7ET3 - chains h and I of the 23 polymer chains in the assembly; structure by electron microscopy, 4.20 A resolution (low resolution: residue-level contacts below are approximate; hydrogen-bond / salt-bridge calls are withheld).

== Chain h (and I) ==
Protein: Triplex capsid protein 2
Organism: Human cytomegalovirus
Notes: chain I of this document is another copy of the same molecule, construct and numbering; everything in this record applies to it too
UniProtKB: Q6RXF2 (Q6RXF2_HCMV); residues 1-306 here = UniProt positions 1-306
Amino-acid sequence (306 residues; numbered 1 to 306; the number before each row is that of its first residue):
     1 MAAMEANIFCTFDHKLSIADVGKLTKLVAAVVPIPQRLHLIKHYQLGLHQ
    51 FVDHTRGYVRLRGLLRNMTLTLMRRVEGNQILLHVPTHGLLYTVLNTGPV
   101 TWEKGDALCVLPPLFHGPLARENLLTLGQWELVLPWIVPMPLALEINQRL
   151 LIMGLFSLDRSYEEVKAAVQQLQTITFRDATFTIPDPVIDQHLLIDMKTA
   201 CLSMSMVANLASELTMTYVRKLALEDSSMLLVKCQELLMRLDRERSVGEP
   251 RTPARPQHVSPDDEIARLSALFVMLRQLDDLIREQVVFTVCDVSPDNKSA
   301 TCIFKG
Disordered / not traced: 1-4, 239-255 (chain I: 1-5, 117-122, 250-259)

== Interface between chain h and chain I ==
Residue-residue contacts (99):
  His88(h) with His88(I); Gly306(I)
  Gly89(h) with Thr87(I); His88(I); Gly306(I)
  Lys104(h) with Gln36(I)
  Pro141(h) with Arg276(I)
  Leu144(h) with Arg276(I)
  Gln148(h) with Phe272(I)
  Leu151(h) with Phe272(I)
  Ile152(h) with Leu268(I); Phe272(I)
  Leu155(h) with Tyr218(I); Lys221(I); Leu268(I)
  Phe156(h) with Lys221(I); Pro261(I); Glu264(I); Ile265(I)
  Leu158(h) with Lys221(I); Glu225(I)
  Asp159(h) with Lys221(I); Leu224(I)
  Arg160(h) with Glu264(I)
  Met197(h) with Leu222(I)
  Lys198(h) with Leu222(I); Asp226(I)
  Cys201(h) with Val219(I)
  Leu202(h) with Leu230(I)
  Met204(h) with Ala211(I); Leu214(I); Thr215(I); Tyr218(I)
  Ser205(h) with Thr215(I); Cys234(I); Leu238(I)
  Val207(h) with Ala211(I)
  Ala208(h) with Ala211(I); Ser212(I); Leu241(I)
  Asn209(h) with Leu237(I); Leu241(I)
  Leu214(h) with Leu155(I); Phe156(I)
  Thr215(h) with Ser205(I); Asn209(I)
  Met216(h) with Ala208(I); Asn209(I); Ser212(I)
  Tyr218(h) with Leu158(I); Lys198(I); Cys201(I); Leu202(I); Ser205(I)
  Val219(h) with Ser205(I); Met206(I)
  Arg220(h) with Asn209(I)
  Lys221(h) with Leu158(I); Asp159(I)
  Leu222(h) with Leu158(I); Leu202(I)
  Asp226(h) with Lys198(I)
  Leu230(h) with Thr199(I)
  Leu231(h) with Leu202(I)
  Cys234(h) with Leu202(I); Met206(I)
  Leu237(h) with Glu213(I); Ala266(I); Arg267(I); Ala270(I)
  Leu238(h) with Met206(I); Leu210(I); Glu213(I)
  Pro256(h) with Tyr162(I)
  Val259(h) with Glu164(I)
  Pro261(h) with Ile152(I); Leu172(I)
  Glu264(h) with Gln148(I); Ile152(I)
  Ile265(h) with Gln148(I); Arg149(I); Ile152(I)
  Leu268(h) with Gln148(I)
  Ser269(h) with Gln148(I)
  Leu271(h) with Met204(I)
  Phe272(h) with Gln148(I); Leu151(I); Ile282(I)
  Leu275(h) with Met204(I); Leu275(I); Leu278(I)
  Arg276(h) with Ile282(I)
  Leu278(h) with Leu275(I)
  Asp279(h) with Leu275(I)
  Asp280(h) with Arg283(I)
  Ile282(h) with Phe272(I)
  Arg283(h) with Asp279(I)
  Cys291(h) with Arg37(I)
  Ile303(h) with Arg37(I)
Also at the interface, not in a pair above, chain h (59 interface residues in all): Glu164, Leu194, Met206, Ala211, Glu225
Also at the interface, not in a pair above, chain I (64 interface residues in all): Ala168, Gln171, Val207, Leu231, Asp263, Ser269, Val273

== Summary ==
59 residues of chain h face 64 of chain I across their interface.
Chain h and chain I are both Triplex capsid protein 2 (Human cytomegalovirus); the structure, C5 portal vertex
in the enveloped virion capsid, was determined by electron microscopy, deposited together with 7ET2, 7ETJ,
7ETM and 7ETO.
